2CV5 - chains I and E of the 10 polymer chains in the assembly; structure by X-ray diffraction, 2.50 A resolution.

== Chain I ==
Molecule: 146-nt DNA strand
Sequence (146 nucleotides; each row starts with the number of its first residue):
     1 ATCAATATCC ACCTGCAGAT TCTACCAAAA GTGTATTTGG AAACTGCTCC ATCAAAAGGC
    61 ATGTTCAGCT GAATTCAGCT GAACATGCCT TTTGATGGAG CAGTTTCCAA ATACACTTTT
   121 GGTAGAATCT GCAGGTGGAT ATTGAT
Metal / ion sites: Mn2+ site 1 near DG68 (its only coordinating residue here); Mn2+ site 2 near DG121 (its only coordinating residue here)

== Chain E ==
Molecule: Histone H3.1
From: Homo sapiens
UniProtKB: P68431 (H31_HUMAN); numbering as in UniProt (aligned over 0-135)
Amino-acid sequence (136 residues; each row starts with the number of its first residue; numbering starts at 0):
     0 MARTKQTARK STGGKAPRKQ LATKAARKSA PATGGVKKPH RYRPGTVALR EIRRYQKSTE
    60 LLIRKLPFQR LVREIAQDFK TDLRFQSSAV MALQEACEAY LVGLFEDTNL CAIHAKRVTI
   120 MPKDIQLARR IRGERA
Not modelled in the structure: 0-36
UniProt features mapped onto this chain:
  - modified residue: Lys-37 (N6,N6,N6-trimethyllysine), Ser-87 (Phosphoserine)
  - natural variant: Lys-37 (K37I: Found in pediatric undifferentiated soft tissue sarcoma samples; uncertain significance; K37M: Found in pediatric undifferentiated soft tissue sarcoma samples; uncertain significance)
Metal / ion sites: Mn2+: Asp-77 (shared with 1 residue of chain D)
Reported in the primary citation:
  - Mn2+ coordination: Asp-77

== How chain I and chain E interact ==
Pairs across the interface (29):
  DA5(I) / His-39(E)  phosphate contact
  DT6(I) / His-39(E)  phosphate contact
  DT6(I) / Tyr-41(E)  hydrogen bond to the sugar
  DA7(I) / Tyr-41(E)  sugar contact
  DA7(I) / Arg-49(E)  phosphate contact
  DT8(I) / Arg-49(E)  phosphate contact
  DC9(I) / Lys-56(E)  salt bridge to the phosphate
  DG81(I) / Arg-40(E)  base contact
  DG81(I) / Pro-43(E)  phosphate contact
  DG81(I) / Gly-44(E)  hydrogen bond to the phosphate
  DA82(I) / Arg-40(E)  hydrogen bond to the base
  DA82(I) / Tyr-41(E)  sugar contact
  DA82(I) / Arg-42(E)  phosphate contact
  DA82(I) / Pro-43(E)  sugar contact
  DA82(I) / Gly-44(E)  hydrogen bond to the phosphate
  DA82(I) / Thr-45(E)  phosphate contact
  DA82(I) / Val-46(E)  hydrogen bond to the phosphate
  DA82(I) / Ala-47(E)  hydrogen bond to the phosphate
  DA83(I) / Arg-40(E)  hydrogen bond to the sugar
  DA83(I) / Tyr-41(E)  hydrogen bond to the phosphate
  DA83(I) / Val-46(E)  phosphate contact
  DT90(I) / Arg-63(E)  phosphate contact
  DT90(I) / Leu-65(E)  phosphate contact
  DT90(I) / Pro-66(E)  sugar contact
  DT90(I) / Arg-69(E)  salt bridge to the phosphate
  DT91(I) / Arg-63(E)  phosphate contact
  DT91(I) / Lys-64(E)  hydrogen bond to the phosphate
  DT91(I) / Leu-65(E)  hydrogen bond to the phosphate
  DA99(I) / Arg-83(E)  hydrogen bond to the sugar
Interface residues without a listed pair, chain I (13 interface residues in all): DG98, DG100
Interface residues without a listed pair, chain E (19 interface residues in all): Lys-37, Asp-81

== Summary ==
13 residues of chain I face 19 of chain E across their interface, with 11 hydrogen bonds and 2 salt bridges.
Among the polar pairs are DA82(I)/Arg-40(E), DT6(I)/Tyr-41(E) and DA83(I)/Arg-40(E). From the paper: Mn2+
coordination by Asp-77(E).
Here chain I is a 146-nt DNA strand and chain E is Histone H3.1 (Homo sapiens). Entry 2CV5 (Crystal structure
of human nucleosome core particle) was determined by X-ray diffraction.
